8K09 - chain C; structure by X-ray diffraction, 3.36 A resolution.

Chain C:
Name: Glycosyltransferase
Source organism: Panax quinquefolius
Notes: EC 2.4.1.-
UniProt: A0A0M4ME80 (A0A0M4ME80_PANQU); residues 1-442 here = UniProt positions 1-442
Chain sequence (455 residues; each row starts with the number of its first residue):
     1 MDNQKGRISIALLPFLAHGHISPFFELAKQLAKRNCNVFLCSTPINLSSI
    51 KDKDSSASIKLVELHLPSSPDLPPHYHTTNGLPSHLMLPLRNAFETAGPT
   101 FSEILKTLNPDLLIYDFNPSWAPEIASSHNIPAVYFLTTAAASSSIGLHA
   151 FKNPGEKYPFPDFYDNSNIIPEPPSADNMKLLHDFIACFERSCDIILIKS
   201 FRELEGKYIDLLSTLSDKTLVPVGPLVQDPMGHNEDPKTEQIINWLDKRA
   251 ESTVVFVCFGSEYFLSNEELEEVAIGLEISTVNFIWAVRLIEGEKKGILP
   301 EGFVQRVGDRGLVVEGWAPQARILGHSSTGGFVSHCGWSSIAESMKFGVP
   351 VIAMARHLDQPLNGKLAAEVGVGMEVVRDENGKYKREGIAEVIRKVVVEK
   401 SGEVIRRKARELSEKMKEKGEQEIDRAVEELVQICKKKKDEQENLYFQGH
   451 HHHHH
Unresolved in the structure: 1-7, 55-56, 69-90, 172-174, 230-238, 291-299, 443-455
Construct notes: expression tag (443-455)
Residues lining bound ligands: ginsenoside F2 (VEI; (2R,3S,4S,5R,6R)-2-(hydroxymethyl)-6-[[(3S,5R,8R,9R,10R,12R,13R,14R,17S)-17-[(2S)-2-[(2S,3R,4S,5S,6R)-6-(hydroxymethyl)-3,4,5-tris(oxidanyl)oxan-2-yl]oxy-6-methyl-hept-5-en-2-yl]-4,4,8,10,14-pentamethyl-12-oxidanyl-2,3,5,6,7,9,11,12,13,15,16,17-dodecahydro-1H-cyclopenta[a]phenanthren-3-yl]oxy]oxane-3,4,5-triol): Ala17, His20, Phe117, Thr139, Ser143, Ile146, Ala150, Tyr164, Ile170, Pro171, Ser175, Asn178, Leu181, Leu182, Phe185, Leu358, Asp359, Leu362
Reported in the primary citation:
  - mutagenesis - Y164A, S175A, L181A, L181F, L181W: decreased catalytic activity on ginsenoside F2
  - binding site for ginsenoside F2: Tyr164, Asn178
  - mutagenesis - Y164F, Y164L, Y164W, N178A: unchanged catalytic activity on ginsenoside F2
  - specificity-determining residues: Ser175
  - mutagenesis - S175A/L181W: decreased catalytic activity on F2
  - catalytic residues: His20, Asp116
  - mutagenesis - T139S/S143T, G147F (2-fold): increased catalytic activity
  - mutagenesis - T139S, S143T (2.5-fold), S175A/L181W, L181W: increased catalytic activity on Rh2

Summary:
Bound to chain C: ginsenoside F2. The paper reports catalytic residues His20 and Asp116; Y164A, S175A and
L181A, among others, reduce catalytic activity on ginsenoside F2; 14 substitutions were tested in all.
Chain C is Glycosyltransferase (Panax quinquefolius); the structure, Pq3-O-UGT2 with 20(S)-Ginsenoside F2, was
determined by X-ray diffraction together with 8JZQ and 8K08 from the same study.
